PDB entry 8OTX | electron microscopy, 3.08 A resolution | chains B and A

# Chain B (and A)
Protein: Sperm-specific sodium proton exchanger
From: Strongylocentrotus purpuratus
Notes: chain A of this document is another copy of the same molecule, construct and numbering; everything in this record applies to it too
Reference sequence: A3RL54 (A3RL54_STRPU); residue numbers follow UniProt; this construct covers 1-1325
Chain sequence (1331 residues; row label = number of the first residue in the row):
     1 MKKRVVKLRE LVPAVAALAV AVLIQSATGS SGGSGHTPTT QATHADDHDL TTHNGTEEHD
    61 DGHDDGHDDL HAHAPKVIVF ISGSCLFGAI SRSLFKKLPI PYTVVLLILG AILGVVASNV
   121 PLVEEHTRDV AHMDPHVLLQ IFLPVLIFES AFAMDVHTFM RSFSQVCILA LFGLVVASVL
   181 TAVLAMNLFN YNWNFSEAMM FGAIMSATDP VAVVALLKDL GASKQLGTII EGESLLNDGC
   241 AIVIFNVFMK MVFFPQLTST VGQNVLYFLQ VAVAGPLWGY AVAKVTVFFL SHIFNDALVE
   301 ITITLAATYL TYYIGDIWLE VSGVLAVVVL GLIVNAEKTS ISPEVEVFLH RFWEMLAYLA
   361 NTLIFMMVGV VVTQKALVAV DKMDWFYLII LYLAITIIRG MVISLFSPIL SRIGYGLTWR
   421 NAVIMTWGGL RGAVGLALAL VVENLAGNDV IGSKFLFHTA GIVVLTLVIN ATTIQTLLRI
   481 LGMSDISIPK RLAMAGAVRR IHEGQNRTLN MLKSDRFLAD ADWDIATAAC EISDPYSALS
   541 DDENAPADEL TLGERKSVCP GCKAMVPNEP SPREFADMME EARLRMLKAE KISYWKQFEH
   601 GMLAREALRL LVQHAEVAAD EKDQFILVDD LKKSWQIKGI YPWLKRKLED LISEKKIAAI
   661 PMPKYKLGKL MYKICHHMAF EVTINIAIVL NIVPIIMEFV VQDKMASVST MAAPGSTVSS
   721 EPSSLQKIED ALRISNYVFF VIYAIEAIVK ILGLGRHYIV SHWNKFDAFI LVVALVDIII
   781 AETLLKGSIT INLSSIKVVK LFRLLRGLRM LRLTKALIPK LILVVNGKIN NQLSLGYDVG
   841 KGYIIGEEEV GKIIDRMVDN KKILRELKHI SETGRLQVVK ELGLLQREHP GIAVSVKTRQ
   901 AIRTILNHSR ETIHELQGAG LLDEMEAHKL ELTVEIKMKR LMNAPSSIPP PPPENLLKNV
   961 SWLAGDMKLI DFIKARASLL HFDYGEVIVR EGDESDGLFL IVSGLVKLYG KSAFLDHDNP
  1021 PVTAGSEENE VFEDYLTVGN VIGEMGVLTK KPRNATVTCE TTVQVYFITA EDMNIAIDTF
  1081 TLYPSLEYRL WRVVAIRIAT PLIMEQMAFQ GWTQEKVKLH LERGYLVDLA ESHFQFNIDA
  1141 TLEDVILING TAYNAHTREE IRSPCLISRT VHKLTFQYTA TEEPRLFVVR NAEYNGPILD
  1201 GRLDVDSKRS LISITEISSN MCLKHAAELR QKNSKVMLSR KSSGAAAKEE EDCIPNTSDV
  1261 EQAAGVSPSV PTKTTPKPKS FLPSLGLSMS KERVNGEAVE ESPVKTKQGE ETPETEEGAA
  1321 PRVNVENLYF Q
Unresolved in the structure: 1-67, 539-572, 705-722, 1013-1029, 1191-1331
Construct notes: expression tag (1326-1331)
UniProt features mapped onto this chain:
  - region: Arg605 to Asp620 (Interacts with the transport core domain)
  - motif: Asn237, Asp238 (Essential for sodium:proton exchange)
  - binding site (a 1,2-diacylglycero-3-phosphate): His73
  - binding site (3',5'-cyclic AMP): Gly1043, Met1045, Gly1046, Arg1053, Asn1054
  - binding site (3',5'-cyclic GMP): Gly1043, Glu1044, Met1045, Arg1053, Asn1054
  - site: Arg803 (Contributes one equivalent gating charge)
  - mutagenesis: Asp238 (D238A: Abolishes sodium:proton antiporter activity), Arg399 (R399A: Does not affect the production of voltage-gated currents. Abolishes sodium:proton antiporter activity), Arg803 (R803Q: Alters the half-maximal activation voltage of gating current. Shifts the activation of the transporter to more negative voltages), Arg1053 (R1053Q: Abolishes cAMP-induced shift of half-maximal activation voltage of gating current)
Small-molecule neighbours:
  - 1,2-diacyl-glycerol-3-sn-phosphate (3PH), molecule 1: His73, Val77, Ile78, Ile81, Ser82, Cys85, Asp129, Met133, Ile141, Phe142, Leu356, Leu359
  - 1,2-diacyl-glycerol-3-sn-phosphate (3PH), molecule 2: Ile141, Leu305, Tyr309
  - 1,2-diacyl-glycerol-3-sn-phosphate (3PH), molecule 3: Val156, His157, Met160, Phe163, Leu171, Cys240, Ala272, Pro276, Leu277, Tyr280, Leu325, Val329, Leu332, Ile333, Ala336
Reported in the primary citation:
  - binding site for 1,2-diacyl-glycerol-3-sn-phosphate: His73, Asp129
  - contacts within the chain: Glu300-Lys939 (salt bridge), Ser340-Lys939 (hydrogen bond), Ser342-Lys939 (hydrogen bond), Phe294-Arg940 (cation-pi contact), His292-Asn943
  - conformationally variable residues (loop rearrangement): His73
  - mutagenesis - R399A: abolished catalytic activity (citing earlier work)

# Chain B / chain A interface
Contacting residue pairs (138; chain B residue first):
  Asp68(B) with His136(A), salt bridge
  His73(B) with Asp134(A); His136(A)
  Pro75(B) with Val137(A), hydrophobic; Tyr313(A)
  Lys76(B) with Tyr313(A)
  Ile78(B) with Tyr309(A), hydrophobic
  Ser82(B) with Ala306(A); Leu310(A)
  Cys85(B) with Thr302(A)
  Leu86(B) with Ala306(A), hydrophobic
  Ala89(B) with Val299(A), hydrophobic
  Arg92(B) with Asp296(A), salt bridge; Val299(A)
  Ser93(B) with Ile293(A)
  Lys96(B) with Phe294(A), hydrogen bond (side chain-backbone)
  His126(B) with Trp318(A)
  Asp134(B) with His73(A)
  His136(B) with Asp68(A), salt bridge; His73(A)
  Val137(B) with Pro75(A), hydrophobic
  Ile293(B) with Ser93(A)
  Phe294(B) with Lys96(A), hydrogen bond (backbone-side chain)
  Asp296(B) with Arg92(A), salt bridge
  Leu298(B) with Arg351(A); Glu354(A)
  Val299(B) with Ala89(A), hydrophobic; Arg92(A)
  Ile301(B) with Met355(A), hydrophobic
  Thr302(B) with Cys85(A); Tyr358(A)
  Ala306(B) with Ser82(A); Leu86(A), hydrophobic
  Leu310(B) with Ser82(A)
  Tyr313(B) with Pro75(A); Lys76(A)
  Trp318(B) with His126(A)
  Phe348(B) with Phe348(A), hydrophobic; Arg351(A); Phe352(A)
  Arg351(B) with Leu298(A); Phe348(A)
  Phe352(B) with Phe348(A); Phe352(A), hydrophobic
  Glu354(B) with Leu298(A)
  Met355(B) with Ile301(A), hydrophobic
  Tyr358(B) with Thr302(A)
  Lys490(B) with Glu926(A)
  Met494(B) with Glu926(A); Leu930(A), hydrophobic
  Ala497(B) with Leu916(A), hydrophobic; Leu922(A), hydrophobic
  Ile501(B) with Thr912(A); Ile913(A), hydrophobic
  Gln505(B) with Ser909(A), hydrogen bond
  Thr508(B) with Thr904(A); His908(A), hydrogen bond
  Met511(B) with Leu1119(A), hydrophobic
  Leu512(B) with Thr904(A)
  Arg516(B) with Asp1034(A), salt bridge; Tyr1035(A), hydrogen bond (side chain-backbone); Asn1040(A)
  Phe517(B) with Lys897(A), hydrogen bond (backbone-side chain)
  Leu518(B) with Lys897(A)
  Ala519(B) with Gly1039(A)
  Asp520(B) with Gln886(A); Lys897(A), salt bridge; Val1038(A)
  Ala521(B) with Lys897(A); Thr898(A)
  Asp522(B) with Val894(A); Thr898(A), hydrogen bond (backbone-side chain)
  Trp523(B) with Asn959(A)
  Ile525(B) with Thr898(A); Ile902(A), hydrophobic
  Ala529(B) with Ile905(A); Leu906(A)
  Cys530(B) with Leu906(A), hydrophobic; Lys937(A)
  Ile532(B) with Leu930(A), hydrophobic; Val934(A), hydrophobic
  Tyr536(B) with Met925(A); Glu926(A), hydrogen bond
  Ile592(B) with Ala919(A)
  Trp595(B) with Glu924(A)
  Glu599(B) with Gln917(A), hydrogen bond
  Gln886(B) with Asp520(A)
  Val894(B) with Asp522(A)
  Lys897(B) with Phe517(A), hydrogen bond (side chain-backbone); Leu518(A); Asp520(A), salt bridge; Ala521(A)
  Thr898(B) with Ala521(A); Asp522(A), hydrogen bond (side chain-backbone); Ile525(A)
  Ile902(B) with Ile525(A), hydrophobic
  Thr904(B) with Thr508(A); Leu512(A)
  Leu906(B) with Cys530(A), hydrophobic
  His908(B) with Thr508(A), hydrogen bond
  Ser909(B) with Gln505(A), hydrogen bond
  Thr912(B) with Ile501(A)
  Ile913(B) with Ile501(A), hydrophobic
  Leu916(B) with Ala497(A), hydrophobic
  Ala919(B) with Ile592(A)
  Leu922(B) with Ala497(A), hydrophobic
  Glu924(B) with Trp595(A), hydrogen bond; Glu599(A)
  Met925(B) with Tyr536(A)
  Glu926(B) with Lys490(A); Met494(A); Tyr536(A), hydrogen bond
  Leu930(B) with Met494(A), hydrophobic; Ile532(A), hydrophobic
  Val934(B) with Ile532(A), hydrophobic
  Lys937(B) with Cys530(A)
  Asn959(B) with Trp523(A)
  Asp1034(B) with Arg516(A), salt bridge
  Tyr1035(B) with Arg516(A), hydrogen bond (backbone-side chain)
  Val1038(B) with Asp520(A)
  Gly1039(B) with Ala519(A)
  Asn1040(B) with Arg516(A)
  Leu1119(B) with Met511(A), hydrophobic
  Ile1138(B) with Ile1138(A); His1172(A), hydrogen bond (backbone-side chain)
  Asp1139(B) with Arg1169(A)
  Ala1140(B) with Arg1169(A)
  Thr1141(B) with Arg1169(A)
  Glu1143(B) with Ala1140(A)
  His1156(B) with His1156(A), hydrogen bond; Lys1173(A), hydrogen bond
  Arg1169(B) with Ala1140(A); Thr1141(A), hydrogen bond
  His1172(B) with Ile1138(A), hydrogen bond (side chain-backbone); His1172(A), hydrogen bond (backbone-side chain); Lys1173(A), hydrogen bond
  Lys1173(B) with His1172(A), hydrogen bond (backbone-side chain); Lys1173(A)
Other interface residues (no listed pair), chain B (126 interface residues in all): Asp69, Leu70, Ala74, Val79, Gln140, Asp219, Phe254, Ala297, Ile303, Tyr309, Ala493, Arg500, Arg507, Leu509, Lys513, Ala528, Lys841, Ala893, Gln900, Ile905, Gln917, Gly920, Leu921, Asp923, Thr933, Pro951, Leu956, Leu1036, Glu1115, Lys1118, Glu1122, Asn1137, Ala1155
Other interface residues (no listed pair), chain A (125 interface residues in all): Asp69, Leu70, Ala72, Ala74, Ile78, Val79, Gln140, Asp219, Phe254, Ala297, Ile303, Ile317, Ala493, Arg500, Arg507, Leu509, Lys513, Ala528, Ala529, Lys841, Ala893, Gln900, Leu921, Asp923, Pro951, Leu956, Leu1036, Glu1115, Lys1118, Glu1122, Asp1139, Glu1143, Ala1155

# Summary
Chain B and chain A form an interface of 126 and 125 residues respectively, with 24 hydrogen bonds and 8 salt
bridges. Polar pairs include Asp68(B)-His136(A), Arg92(B)-Asp296(A) and Arg516(B)-Asp1034(A). Chain B binds 3
copies of 1,2-diacyl-glycerol-3-sn-phosphate. From the paper: a binding site for
1,2-diacyl-glycerol-3-sn-phosphate at His73(B) and Asp129(B); R399A of chain B abolishes catalytic activity.
Chain B and chain A are both Sperm-specific sodium proton exchanger (Strongylocentrotus purpuratus); the
structure, Cryo-EM structure of Strongylocentrotus purpuratus sperm-specific Na+/H+ exchanger SLC9C1 in
nanodisc, was determined by electron microscopy together with 8OTQ and 8OTW from the same study.
